PDB entry 8QCF | electron microscopy, 2.55 A resolution | chains D and E of the 13 polymer chains in the assembly

[Chain D]
Protein: Exosome complex component RRP43
From: Saccharomyces cerevisiae
Reference sequence: P25359 (RRP43_YEAST); residues 1-394 here = UniProt positions 1-394
Sequence (394 residues; row label = number of the first residue in the row):
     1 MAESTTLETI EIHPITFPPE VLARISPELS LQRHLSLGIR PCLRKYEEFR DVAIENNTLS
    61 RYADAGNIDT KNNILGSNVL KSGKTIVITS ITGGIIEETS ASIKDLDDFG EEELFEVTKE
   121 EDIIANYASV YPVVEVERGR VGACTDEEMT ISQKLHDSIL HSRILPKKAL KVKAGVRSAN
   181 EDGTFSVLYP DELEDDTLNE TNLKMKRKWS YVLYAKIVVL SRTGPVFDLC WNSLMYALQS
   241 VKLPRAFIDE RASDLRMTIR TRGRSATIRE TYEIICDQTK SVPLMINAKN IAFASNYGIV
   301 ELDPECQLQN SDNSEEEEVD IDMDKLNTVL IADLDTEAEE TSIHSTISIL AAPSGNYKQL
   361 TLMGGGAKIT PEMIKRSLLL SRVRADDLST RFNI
Unresolved in the structure: 1-13, 101-120, 180-184, 192-205, 250-268, 310-326, 394
Construct notes: conflict Ser102 (Ala in P25359), Met363 (Val in P25359)

[Chain E]
Protein: RRP46 isoform 1
From: Saccharomyces cerevisiae
Reference sequence: A0A6A5PYM9 (A0A6A5PYM9_YEASX); residues 1-223 here = UniProt positions 1-223
Sequence (226 residues; numbered -2 to 223; the number before each row is that of its first residue; numbers below 1 keep their minus sign (Ala-2 is residue -2)):
    -2 AASMSVQAEI GILDHVDGSS EFVSQDTKVI CSVTGPIEPK ARQELPTQLA LEIIVRPAKG
    58 VATTREKVLE DKLRAVLTPL ITRHCYPRQL CQITCQILES GEDEAEFSLR ELSCCINAAF
   118 LALVDAGIAL NSMCASIPIA IIKDTSDIIV DPTAEQLKIS LSVHTLALEF VNGGKVVKNV
   178 LLLDSNGDFN EDQLFSLLEL GEQKCQELVT NIRRIIQDNI SPRLVV
Unresolved in the structure: -2 to 1, 223
Construct notes: expression tag (-2 to 0)

[How chain D and chain E interact]
Pairs across the interface (47):
  Glu121(D) with Lys140(E), salt bridge
  Ile123(D) with Lys155(E)
  Ile124(D) with Glu103(E)
  Asp146(D) with Lys64(E)
  Met149(D) with Thr61(E)
  Gln153(D) with Thr61(E), hydrogen bond; Arg62(E); Val65(E)
  His161(D) with Asn183(E)
  Arg163(D) with Ser157(E), hydrogen bond (side chain-backbone); Leu158(E)
  Asn356(D) with Asp185(E), hydrogen bond; Phe186(E); Asn187(E)
  Tyr357(D) with Gly184(E); Asp185(E); Phe186(E), hydrogen bond (backbone-backbone)
  Lys358(D) with Asn183(E); Gly184(E), hydrogen bond (backbone-backbone); Asp185(E), salt bridge
  Gln359(D) with Asp181(E), hydrogen bond; Ser182(E); Asn183(E)
  Leu360(D) with Leu180(E); Asp181(E); Ser182(E), hydrogen bond (backbone-backbone); Phe186(E), hydrophobic; Leu191(E), hydrophobic
  Thr361(D) with Leu180(E); Asp181(E)
  Leu362(D) with Leu178(E); Leu179(E); Leu180(E), hydrogen bond (backbone-backbone)
  Met363(D) with Ala72(E), hydrophobic; Leu178(E); Leu179(E), hydrophobic
  Gly364(D) with Asn176(E); Val177(E), hydrogen bond (backbone-backbone); Leu178(E), hydrogen bond (backbone-backbone)
  Gly366(D) with Asn176(E)
  Ala367(D) with Asn176(E)
  Lys368(D) with Lys175(E); Asn176(E)
  Ile369(D) with Asn176(E)
  Pro371(D) with Phe192(E), hydrophobic
  Lys375(D) with Phe192(E)
  Leu378(D) with Glu188(E)
Also at the interface, not in a pair above, chain D (28 interface residues in all): Ala125, Thr150, Gly365, Ile374
Also at the interface, not in a pair above, chain E (29 interface residues in all): Pro76, Phe104, Val174

[Summary]
28 residues of chain D face 29 of chain E across their interface, with 10 hydrogen bonds and 2 salt bridges.
Among the polar pairs are Glu121(D)-Lys140(E), Lys358(D)-Asp185(E) and Gln153(D)-Thr61(E).
Chain D is Exosome complex component RRP43 and chain E is RRP46 isoform 1, both from Saccharomyces cerevisiae;
the structure, yeast cytoplasmic exosome-Ski2 complex degrading a RNA substrate, was determined by electron
microscopy, deposited together with 8Q9T, 8QCA and 8QCB.
